3AU3 - chain A; structure by X-ray diffraction, 2.10 A resolution.

[Chain A]
Name: Adenomatous polyposis coli protein
Organism: Homo sapiens
Notes: fragment: Armadillo repeat
Reference sequence: P25054 (APC_HUMAN); numbering as in UniProt (aligned over 396-732)
Chain sequence (344 residues; row label = number of the first residue in the row):
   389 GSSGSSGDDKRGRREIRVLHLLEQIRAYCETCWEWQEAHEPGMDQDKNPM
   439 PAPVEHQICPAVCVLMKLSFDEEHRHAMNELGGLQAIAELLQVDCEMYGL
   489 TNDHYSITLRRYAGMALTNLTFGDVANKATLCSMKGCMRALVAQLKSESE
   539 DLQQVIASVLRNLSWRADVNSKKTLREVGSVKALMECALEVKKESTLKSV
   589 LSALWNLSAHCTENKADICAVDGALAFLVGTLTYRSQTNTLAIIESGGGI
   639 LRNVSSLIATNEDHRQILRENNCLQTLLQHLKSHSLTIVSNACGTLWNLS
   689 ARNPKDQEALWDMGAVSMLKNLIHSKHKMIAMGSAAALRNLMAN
Unresolved in the structure: 389-396, 690-699, 708-732
Sequence notes: expression tag (389-395)
Modified positions: Mse431, Mse438, Mse454, Mse466, Mse485, Mse503, Mse522, Mse526, Mse573, Mse701, Mse706 (selenomethionine; parent Met); Mse717, Mse720, Mse730 (selenomethionine)
UniProt features mapped onto this chain:
  - natural variant: Arg414 (R414C: In FAP1), Ser722 (S722G: In FAP1)
  - mutagenesis: Lys516 (K516E: Impairs interaction with KHDRBS1), Arg549 (R549E: Impairs interaction with KHDRBS1)

[In short]
UniProt lists 2 mutagenesis sites.
Chain A is Adenomatous polyposis coli protein (Homo sapiens); the structure, Crystal structure of armadillo
repeat domain of APC, was determined by X-ray diffraction together with 3QHE from the same study.
